4YIZ - chains A and B; structure by X-ray diffraction, 2.20 A resolution.

Chain A:
Name: Apical membrane antigen AMA1
Source organism: Toxoplasma gondii ME49
Reference sequence: S8GKS3 (S8GKS3_TOXGO); residue numbers follow UniProt; this construct covers 64-339, 353-484
Amino-acid sequence (419 residues; row label = number of the first residue in the row; note: 13 numbers in that range are skipped by the numbering (no residue carries them; nothing is unmodelled there)):
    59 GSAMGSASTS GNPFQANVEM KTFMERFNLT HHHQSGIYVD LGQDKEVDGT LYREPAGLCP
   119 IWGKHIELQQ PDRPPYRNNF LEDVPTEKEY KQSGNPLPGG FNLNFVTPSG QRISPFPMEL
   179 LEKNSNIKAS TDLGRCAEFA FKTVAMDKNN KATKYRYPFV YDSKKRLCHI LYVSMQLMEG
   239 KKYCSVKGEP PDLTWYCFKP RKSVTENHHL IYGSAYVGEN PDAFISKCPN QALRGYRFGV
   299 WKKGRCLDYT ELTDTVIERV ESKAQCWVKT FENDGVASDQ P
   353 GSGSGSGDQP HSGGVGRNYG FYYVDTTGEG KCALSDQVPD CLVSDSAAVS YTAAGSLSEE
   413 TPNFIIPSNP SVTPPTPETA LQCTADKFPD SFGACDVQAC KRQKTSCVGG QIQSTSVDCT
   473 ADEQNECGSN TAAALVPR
Unresolved in the structure: 59-67, 353-359, 480-490
Sequence notes: expression tag (59-63, 485-490); linker (353-359)
Disulfide bonds: Cys-117/Cys-286, Cys-194/Cys-226, Cys-242/Cys-255, Cys-304/Cys-393, Cys-324/Cys-384, Cys-435/Cys-459, Cys-447/Cys-471, Cys-452/Cys-479
Glycans and other covalent adducts: N-acetylglucosamine (NAG) linked to Asn-86; 2-acetamido-2-deoxy-alpha-D-galactopyranose (A2G) linked to Thr-425
From the paper describing this entry:
  - post-translational modification sites: Thr-425

Chain B:
Name: Rhoptry neck protein 2, putative
Source organism: Eimeria tenella
Reference sequence: U6KQJ2 (U6KQJ2_EIMTE); residue numbers follow UniProt; this construct covers 1261-1297
Amino-acid sequence (40 residues; row label = number of the first residue in the row):
  1258 GSASDITQHL NDSGLGPAVE CLENLVVGPV CPAAVVAPAV
Unresolved in the structure: 1258
Sequence notes: expression tag (1258-1260)
Disulfide bonds: Cys-1278/Cys-1288

Interface between chain A and chain B:
Residue-residue contacts - 79 pairs, chain A then chain B:
  Leu-99(A) / Asp-1269(B)
  Leu-99(A) / Ser-1270(B)
  Leu-99(A) / Gly-1271(B)
  Val-105(A) / Pro-1274(B)  hydrophobic
  Leu-109(A) / Asn-1268(B)
  Tyr-110(A) / Asn-1268(B)
  Tyr-110(A) / Leu-1272(B)
  Tyr-110(A) / Gly-1273(B)
  Tyr-110(A) / Pro-1274(B)  hydrophobic
  Arg-111(A) / Asn-1268(B)
  Arg-111(A) / Asp-1269(B)  hydrogen bond (side chain-backbone)
  Val-142(A) / Val-1297(B)  hydrophobic
  Pro-143(A) / Val-1293(B)
  Pro-143(A) / Ala-1294(B)  hydrogen bond (backbone-backbone)
  Pro-143(A) / Val-1297(B)  hydrophobic
  Thr-144(A) / Val-1292(B)
  Thr-144(A) / Ala-1294(B)
  Glu-145(A) / Val-1292(B)  hydrogen bond (backbone-backbone)
  Glu-145(A) / Val-1293(B)
  Glu-145(A) / Ala-1294(B)
  Glu-145(A) / Pro-1295(B)
  Leu-155(A) / Ala-1294(B)  hydrophobic
  Leu-161(A) / Leu-1279(B)  hydrophobic
  Phe-163(A) / Val-1276(B)
  Phe-163(A) / Leu-1279(B)  hydrophobic
  Phe-163(A) / Val-1287(B)
  Phe-163(A) / Cys-1288(B)
  Phe-163(A) / Pro-1289(B)  hydrophobic
  Val-164(A) / Val-1287(B)
  Val-164(A) / Cys-1288(B)  hydrogen bond (backbone-backbone)
  Thr-165(A) / Val-1284(B)
  Thr-165(A) / Val-1287(B)
  Pro-166(A) / Pro-1286(B)
  Ile-171(A) / Asn-1281(B)
  Ile-171(A) / Val-1287(B)  hydrophobic
  Phe-174(A) / Val-1284(B)  hydrophobic
  Asn-182(A) / Val-1283(B)
  Asn-184(A) / Leu-1282(B)
  Ile-185(A) / Val-1283(B)  hydrophobic
  Phe-197(A) / Asn-1281(B)
  Phe-197(A) / Val-1283(B)  hydrophobic
  Lys-200(A) / Glu-1280(B)
  Lys-200(A) / Asn-1281(B)
  Lys-200(A) / Leu-1282(B)  hydrogen bond (backbone-backbone)
  Thr-201(A) / Leu-1279(B)
  Thr-201(A) / Glu-1280(B)
  Thr-201(A) / Asn-1281(B)  hydrogen bond
  Val-202(A) / Leu-1279(B)
  Val-202(A) / Glu-1280(B)  hydrogen bond (backbone-backbone)
  Ala-203(A) / Val-1276(B)  hydrophobic
  Ala-203(A) / Cys-1278(B)
  Met-204(A) / Val-1276(B)
  Met-204(A) / Cys-1278(B)  hydrogen bond (backbone-backbone)
  Met-204(A) / Glu-1280(B)
  Tyr-213(A) / Gly-1273(B)
  Tyr-213(A) / Pro-1274(B)
  Tyr-215(A) / Val-1276(B)
  Tyr-215(A) / Leu-1279(B)  hydrophobic
  Tyr-230(A) / Pro-1274(B)
  Tyr-230(A) / Val-1276(B)
  Tyr-230(A) / Val-1297(B)  hydrophobic
  Val-231(A) / Val-1297(B)  hydrophobic
  Ser-232(A) / Gly-1271(B)
  Met-233(A) / Ser-1270(B)
  Met-233(A) / Gly-1271(B)
  Met-233(A) / Leu-1272(B)
  Met-236(A) / Leu-1267(B)  hydrophobic
  Lys-240(A) / Ile-1263(B)
  Tyr-241(A) / Ile-1263(B)  hydrophobic
  Tyr-241(A) / His-1266(B)
  Thr-252(A) / Ala-1296(B)
  Trp-253(A) / Ala-1296(B)
  Trp-253(A) / Val-1297(B)  hydrophobic
  Gln-338(A) / Ser-1270(B)
  Pro-339(A) / Asp-1269(B)
  Pro-339(A) / Ser-1270(B)
  Asp-360(A) / Asp-1269(B)
  Gln-361(A) / Asn-1268(B)
  Gln-361(A) / Asp-1269(B)  hydrogen bond
Also at the interface, not in a pair above, chain A (45 interface residues in all): Tyr-148, Asn-162, Gln-234, Leu-235
Also at the interface, not in a pair above, chain B (33 interface residues in all): Ser-1259, Ala-1275, Glu-1277, Ala-1290, Ala-1291

Summary:
45 residues of chain A face 33 of chain B across their interface, with 9 hydrogen bonds. Polar contacts
include Arg-111(A)/Asp-1269(B), Thr-201(A)/Asn-1281(B) and Gln-361(A)/Asp-1269(B). N-acetylglucosamine is
covalently linked to Asn-86(A). 2-acetamido-2-deoxy-alpha-D-galactopyranose is covalently linked to
Thr-425(A). The paper reports a modification site at Thr-425(A).
Chain A is Apical membrane antigen AMA1 (Toxoplasma gondii ME49) and chain B is Rhoptry neck protein 2,
putative (Eimeria tenella); the structure, Crystal structure of engineered TgAMA1 lacking the DII loop in
complex with an Eimeria tenella RON2D3 ..., was determined by X-ray diffraction together with 4YIV from the
same study.
